PDB entry 8RDP | X-ray diffraction, 1.76 A resolution | chain A

== Chain A ==
Protein: Cereblon isoform 4
Source organism: Magnetospirillum gryphiswaldense
Reference sequence: A4TVL0 (A4TVL0_9PROT); residue numbers follow UniProt; this construct covers 1-124
Sequence (125 residues; numbered 0 to 124; the number before each row is that of its first residue; numbering starts at 0):
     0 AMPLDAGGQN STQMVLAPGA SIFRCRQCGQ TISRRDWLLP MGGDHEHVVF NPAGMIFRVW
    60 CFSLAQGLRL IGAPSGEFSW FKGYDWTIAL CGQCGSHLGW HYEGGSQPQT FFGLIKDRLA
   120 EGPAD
Disordered / not traced: 0-16, 40-41, 124
Sequence notes: expression tag (0)
Ion coordination: Zn2+: Cys-24, Cys-27, Cys-90, Cys-93
Small-molecule neighbours: A1HZ7 ((5S)-3-(2-chlorophenyl)-1-oxa-2,9-diazaspiro[4.5]dec-2-ene-8,10-dione): Phe-49, Asn-50, Pro-51, Glu-76, Phe-77, Ser-78, Trp-79, Trp-85, Trp-99, Tyr-101

== Summary ==
Chain A binds compound A1HZ7. The Zn2+ site is built by Cys-24, Cys-27, Cys-90 and Cys-93.
Chain A is Cereblon isoform 4 (Magnetospirillum gryphiswaldense); the structure, Cereblon isoform 4 from
Magnetospirillum gryphiswaldense in complex with spiro-isoxazol based compound 8a, was determined by X-ray
diffraction (same publication as 8RDQ, 8RDR, 8RDS and 8RDT).
